7YSU - chains A and C of the 4 polymer chains in the assembly; structure by electron microscopy, 3.20 A resolution.

# Chain A
Name: Klotho
Organism: Homo sapiens
Notes: EC 3.2.1.31
UniProtKB: Q9UEF7 (KLOT_HUMAN); numbering as in UniProt (aligned over 34-975)
Sequence (942 residues; row label = number of the first residue in the row):
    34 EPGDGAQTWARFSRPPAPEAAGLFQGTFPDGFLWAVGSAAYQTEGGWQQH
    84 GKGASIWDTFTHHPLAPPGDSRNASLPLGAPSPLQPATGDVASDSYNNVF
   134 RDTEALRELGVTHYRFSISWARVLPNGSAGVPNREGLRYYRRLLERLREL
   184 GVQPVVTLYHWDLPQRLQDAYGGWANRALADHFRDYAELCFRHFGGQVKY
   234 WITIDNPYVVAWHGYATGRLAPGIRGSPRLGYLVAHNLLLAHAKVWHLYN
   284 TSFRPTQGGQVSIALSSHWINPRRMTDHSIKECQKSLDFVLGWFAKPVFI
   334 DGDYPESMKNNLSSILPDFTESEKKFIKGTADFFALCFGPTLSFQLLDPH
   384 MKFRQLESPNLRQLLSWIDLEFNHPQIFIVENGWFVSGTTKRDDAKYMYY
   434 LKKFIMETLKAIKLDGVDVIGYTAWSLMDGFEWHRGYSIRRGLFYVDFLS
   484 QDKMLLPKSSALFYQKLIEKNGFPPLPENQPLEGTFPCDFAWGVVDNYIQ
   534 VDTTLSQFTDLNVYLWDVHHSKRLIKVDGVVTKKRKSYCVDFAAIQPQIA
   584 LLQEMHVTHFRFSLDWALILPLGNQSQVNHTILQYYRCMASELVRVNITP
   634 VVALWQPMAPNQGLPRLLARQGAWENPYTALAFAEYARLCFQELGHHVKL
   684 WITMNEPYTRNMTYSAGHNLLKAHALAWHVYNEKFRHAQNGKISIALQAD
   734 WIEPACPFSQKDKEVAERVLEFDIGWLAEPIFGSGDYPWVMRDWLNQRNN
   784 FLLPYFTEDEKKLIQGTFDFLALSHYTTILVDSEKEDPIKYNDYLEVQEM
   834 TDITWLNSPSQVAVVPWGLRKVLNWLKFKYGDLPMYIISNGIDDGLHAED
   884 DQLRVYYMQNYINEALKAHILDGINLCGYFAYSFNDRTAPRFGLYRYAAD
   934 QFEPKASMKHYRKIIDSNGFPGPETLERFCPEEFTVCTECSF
Disordered / not traced: 98-118
Swiss-Prot annotation at these positions:
  - glycosylation (N-linked (GlcNAc...) asparagine): Asn106, Asn159, Asn283, Asn344, Asn607, Asn612, Asn694
  - natural variant: His193 (H193R: In HFTC3), Phe352 (F352V: In allele KL-VS), Cys370 (C370S: In allele KL-VS), Pro954 (P954L: In a colorectal cancer sample)
Cystine bridges: Cys521-Cys963, Cys572-Cys621, Cys910-Cys970
Metal / ion sites: Zn2+: Asp426, Cys739, Asp815

# Chain C
Name: Fibroblast growth factor receptor 3
Organism: Homo sapiens
Notes: EC 2.7.10.1
UniProtKB: P22607 (FGFR3_HUMAN); residues 150-360 here correspond to UniProt positions 148-358 (UniProt number = residue number - 2)
Sequence (211 residues; row label = number of the first residue in the row):
   150 TGAPYWTRPERMDKKLLAVPAANTVRFRCPAAGNPTPSISWLKNGREFRG
   200 EHRIGGIKLRHQQWSLVMESVVPSDRGNYTCVVENKFGSIRQTYTLDVLE
   250 RSPHRPILQAGLPANQTAVLGSDVEFHCKVYSDAQPHIQWLKHVEVNGSK
   300 VGPDGTPYVTVLKTAGANTTDKELEVLSLHNVTFEDAGEYTCLAGNSIGF
   350 SHHSAWLVVLP
Cystine bridges: Cys178-Cys230, Cys277-Cys341
From the paper describing this entry:
  - mutagenesis - E249A, R254A, I256A, Y280A: decreased signaling with Fibroblast growth factor 23
  - self-association interface (contacts with another copy of this molecule): Glu249, Arg254, Ile256, Tyr280

# Chain A / chain C interface
Pairs across the interface (40):
  Gln540(A) - Leu311(C)
  Gln540(A) - Lys312(C)  hydrogen bond
  Gln540(A) - Leu326(C)
  Gln540(A) - Ser327(C)  hydrogen bond (side chain-backbone)
  Phe541(A) - Leu311(C)  hydrogen bond (backbone-backbone)
  Phe541(A) - Leu328(C)  hydrophobic
  Phe541(A) - Asp335(C)
  Asp543(A) - Val310(C)
  Asn545(A) - Thr309(C)
  Val546(A) - Val308(C)
  Val546(A) - Thr309(C)
  Tyr547(A) - Tyr307(C)
  Tyr547(A) - Val308(C)  hydrogen bond (backbone-backbone)
  Tyr547(A) - Val310(C)  hydrophobic
  Leu548(A) - Thr305(C)
  Leu548(A) - Pro306(C)
  Leu548(A) - Tyr307(C)  hydrophobic
  Trp549(A) - Leu290(C)  hydrophobic
  Trp549(A) - His292(C)
  Trp549(A) - Pro306(C)  hydrogen bond (backbone-backbone)
  Trp549(A) - Val308(C)  hydrophobic
  Trp549(A) - Leu342(C)  hydrophobic
  Trp549(A) - His351(C)
  Asp550(A) - Thr305(C)
  Val551(A) - His351(C)
  Lys555(A) - Leu342(C)
  Lys555(A) - Phe349(C)
  Arg556(A) - Phe349(C)
  Leu557(A) - Leu290(C)  hydrophobic
  Val563(A) - Val295(C)  hydrophobic
  Arg568(A) - His329(C)  hydrogen bond (side chain-backbone)
  Arg568(A) - Asn330(C)  hydrogen bond (side chain-backbone)
  Arg568(A) - Val331(C)
  Arg568(A) - Asp335(C)  salt bridge
  Tyr571(A) - His329(C)
  Tyr571(A) - Asn330(C)  hydrogen bond
  Val573(A) - Ser327(C)
  Val573(A) - His329(C)
  Ala576(A) - Glu322(C)
  Pro580(A) - Glu322(C)
Interface residues without a listed pair, chain A (23 interface residues in all): Ser539, Thr542, Ser554, Lys566
Interface residues without a listed pair, chain C (27 interface residues in all): Gln288, Val293, Gly301, Glu334, Thr340

# Summary
Chain A and chain C form an interface of 23 and 27 residues respectively; the contacts include 8 hydrogen
bonds and 1 salt bridge. Among the polar pairs are Arg568(A)-Asp335(C), Gln540(A)-Lys312(C) and
Gln540(A)-Ser327(C). The paper reports that E249A, R254A and I256A of chain C, among others, reduce signaling
with Fibroblast growth factor 23; a self-association interface involving Glu249(C), Arg254(C) and Ile256(C)
among others.
Here chain A is Klotho and chain C is Fibroblast growth factor receptor 3, both from Homo sapiens. Entry 7YSU
(Cryo-EM Structure of FGF23-FGFR3c-aKlotho-HS Quaternary Complex) was determined by electron microscopy,
deposited together with 7YSW and 7YSH.
